PDB entry 7BOG | electron microscopy, 2.75 A resolution | chains A and R of the 13 polymer chains in the assembly

# Chain A
Molecule: 16S rRNA
From: Escherichia coli (strain K12)
Sequence (1542 nucleotides; numbered 1 to 1542; the number before each row is that of its first residue):
     1 AAAUUGAAGAGUUUGAUCAUGGCUCAGAUUGAACGCUGGCGGCAGGCCUA
    51 ACACAUGCAAGUCGAACGGUAACAGGAAGAAGCUUGCUUCUUUGCUGACG
   101 AGUGGCGGACGGGUGAGUAAUGUCUGGGAAACUGCCUGAUGGAGGGGGAU
   151 AACUACUGGAAACGGUAGCUAAUACCGCAUAACGUCGCAAGACCAAAGAG
   201 GGGGACCUUCGGGCCUCUUGCCAUCGGAUGUGCCCAGAUGGGAUUAGCUA
   251 GUAGGUGGGGUAACGGCUCACCUAGGCGACGAUCCCUAGCUGGUCUGAGA
   301 GGAUGACCAGCCACACUGGAACUGAGACACGGUCCAGACUCCUACGGGAG
   351 GCAGCAGUGGGGAAUAUUGCACAAUGGGCGCAAGCCUGAUGCAGCCAUGC
   401 CGCGUGUAUGAAGAAGGCCUUCGGGUUGUAAAGUACUUUCAGCGGGGAGG
   451 AAGGGAGUAAAGUUAAUACCUUUGCUCAUUGACGUUACCCGCAGAAGAAG
   501 CACCGGCUAACUCCGUGCCAGCAGCCXCGGUAAUACGGAGGGUGCAAGCG
   551 UUAAUCGGAAUUACUGGGCGUAAAGCGCACGCAGGCGGUUUGUUAAGUCA
   601 GAUGUGAAAUCCCCGGGCUCAACCUGGGAACUGCAUCUGAUACUGGCAAG
   651 CUUGAGUCUCGUAGAGGGGGGUAGAAUUCCAGGUGUAGCGGUGAAAUGCG
   701 UAGAGAUCUGGAGGAAUACCGGUGGCGAAGGCGGCCCCCUGGACGAAGAC
   751 UGACGCUCAGGUGCGAAAGCGUGGGGAGCAAACAGGAUUAGAUACCCUGG
   801 UAGUCCACGCCGUAAACGAUGUCGACUUGGAGGUUGUGCCCUUGAGGCGU
   851 GGCUUCCGGAGCUAACGCGUUAAGUCGACCGCCUGGGGAGUACGGCCGCA
   901 AGGUUAAAACUCAAAUGAAUUGACGGGGGCCCGCACAAGCGGUGGAGCAU
   951 GUGGUUUAAUUCGAUGXAACGCGAAGAACCUUACCUGGUCUUGACAUCCA
  1001 CGGAAGUUUUCAGAGAUGAGAAUGUGCCUUCGGGAACCGUGAGACAGGUG
  1051 CUGCAUGGCUGUCGUCAGCUCGUGUUGUGAAAUGUUGGGUUAAGUCCCGC
  1101 AACGAGCGCAACCCUUAUCCUUUGUUGCCAGCGGUCCGGCCGGGAACUCA
  1151 AAGGAGACUGCCAGUGAUAAACUGGAGGAAGGUGGGGAUGACGUCAAGUC
  1201 AUCAUGGCCCUUACGACCAGGGCUACACACGUGCUACAAUGGCGCAUACA
  1251 AAGAGAAGCGACCUCGCGAGAGCAAGCGGACCUCAUAAAGUGCGUCGUAG
  1301 UCCGGAUUGGAGUCUGCAACUCGACUCCAUGAAGUCGGAAUCGCUAGUAA
  1351 UCGUGGAUCAGAAUGCCACGGUGAAUACGUUCCCGGGCCUUGUACACACC
  1401 GCCCGUXACACCAUGGGAGUGGGUUGCAAAAGAAGUAGGUAGCUUAACCU
  1451 UCGGGAGGGCGCUUACCACUUUGUGAUUCAUGACUGGGGUGAAGUCGUAA
  1501 CAAGGUAACCGUAGGGGAACCUGCGGUUGGAUCACCUCCUUA
Not modelled in the structure: 931-1386, 1400-1402, 1500-1505, 1537-1542
Modified / non-standard residues: PSU (pseudouridine-5'-monophosphate) at position 516, G7M (N7-methyl-guanosine-5'-monophosphate) at position 527, 2MG (2N-methylguanosine-5'-monophosphate) at position 966, 5MC (5-methylcytidine-5'-monophosphate) at position 967, 2MG (2N-methylguanosine-5'-monophosphate) at position 1207, 4OC (4n,o2'-methylcytidine-5'-monophosphate) at position 1402, 5MC (5-methylcytidine-5'-monophosphate) at position 1407, UR3 (3-methyluridine-5'-monophoshate) at position 1498, 2MG (2N-methylguanosine-5'-monophosphate) at position 1516, MA6 (6N-dimethyladenosine-5'-monophoshate) at position 1518, MA6 (6N-dimethyladenosine-5'-monophoshate) at position 1519
Ion coordination: Mg2+ site 1 near U13 (its only coordinating residue here); Mg2+ site 2 near G21 (its only coordinating residue here); Mg2+ site 3: C48, G115; Mg2+ site 4 near A53 (its only coordinating residue here); Mg2+ site 5: A59, U387; Mg2+ site 6 near G100 (its only coordinating residue here); Mg2+ site 7: A109, G331; Mg2+ site 8 near G111 (its only coordinating residue here); Mg2+ site 9 near G113 (its only coordinating residue here); Mg2+ site 10: G145, A197; Mg2+ site 11 near A171 (its only coordinating residue here); Mg2+ site 12: A174, C175; 29 more Mg2+ sites not listed
From the paper describing this entry:
  - conformationally variable residues (order/disorder transition): U1393 to A1394

# Chain R
Protein: 30S ribosomal protein S18
From: Escherichia coli (strain K12)
UniProtKB: P0A7T7 (RS18_ECOLI); residue numbers follow UniProt; this construct covers 1-75
Amino-acid sequence (75 residues; numbered 1 to 75; the number before each row is that of its first residue):
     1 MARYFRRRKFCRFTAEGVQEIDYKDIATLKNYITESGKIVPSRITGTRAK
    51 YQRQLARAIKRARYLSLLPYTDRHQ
Not modelled in the structure: 1-9, 75
Curated features (UniProtKB/Swiss-Prot):
  - modified residue: Ala2 (N-acetylalanine)

# Interface between chain A and chain R
Contacting residue pairs (37):
  A663(A) - Arg53(R)  phosphate contact
  G664(A) - Arg53(R)  salt bridge to the phosphate
  G664(A) - Arg57(R)  salt bridge to the phosphate
  U672(A) - Tyr64(R)  hydrogen bond to the sugar
  A673(A) - Tyr64(R)  sugar contact
  A673(A) - Tyr70(R)  hydrogen bond to the sugar
  G674(A) - Tyr70(R)  sugar contact
  A675(A) - His74(R)  salt bridge to the phosphate
  A718(A) - Arg63(R)  base contact
  A718(A) - Tyr70(R)  base contact
  C719(A) - Lys38(R)  sugar contact
  C719(A) - Ile39(R)  hydrogen bond to the sugar
  C719(A) - Lys60(R)  base contact
  C719(A) - Arg63(R)  hydrogen bond to the base
  C720(A) - Ile39(R)  sugar contact
  C720(A) - Pro41(R)  sugar contact
  C720(A) - Gln52(R)  hydrogen bond to the sugar
  C720(A) - Ala56(R)  sugar contact
  C720(A) - Lys60(R)  hydrogen bond to the base
  G721(A) - Pro41(R)  phosphate contact
  G721(A) - Ser42(R)  hydrogen bond to the phosphate
  G721(A) - Gln52(R)  phosphate contact
  G734(A) - Lys60(R)  sugar contact
  C735(A) - Lys60(R)  salt bridge to the phosphate
  C735(A) - Arg61(R)  phosphate contact
  C736(A) - Arg61(R)  salt bridge to the phosphate
  U834(A) - Ala49(R)  phosphate contact
  U835(A) - Lys50(R)  hydrogen bond to the phosphate
  U835(A) - Arg53(R)  salt bridge to the phosphate
  G836(A) - Lys50(R)  salt bridge to the phosphate
  G844(A) - Thr14(R)  phosphate contact
  G844(A) - Ala15(R)  hydrogen bond to the sugar
  A845(A) - Thr14(R)  hydrogen bond to the phosphate
  A845(A) - Ala15(R)  phosphate contact
  C1535(A) - Arg43(R)  salt bridge to the phosphate
  C1535(A) - Ile44(R)  base contact
  C1536(A) - Arg43(R)  salt bridge to the phosphate
Other interface residues (no listed pair), chain A (21 interface residues in all): A665
Other interface residues (no listed pair), chain R (21 interface residues in all): Val40
From the paper, about this interface:
  - specific contacts: C1535(A)-Arg43(R) (pi stacking)

# Summary
Chain A and chain R each contribute 21 residues to their interface, with 10 hydrogen bonds and 9 salt bridges.
Among the polar pairs are C719(A)-Arg63(R), C720(A)-Lys60(R) and U672(A)-Tyr64(R). The paper describes pi
stacking between C1535(A) and Arg43(R). The Mg2+ site 3 is built by C48(A) and G115(A). The paper reports
conformational variability at U1393(A).
Chain A is 16S rRNA and chain R is 30S ribosomal protein S18, both from Escherichia coli (strain K12); the
structure, Bacterial 30S ribosomal subunit assembly complex state E (body domain), was determined by electron
microscopy together with 7AF3, 7AF5, 7AF8, 7AFA, 7AFD, 7AFH and 17 further entries from the same study.
